4JBI - chains E and K of the 4 polymer chains in the assembly; structure by X-ray diffraction, 2.35 A resolution.

[Chain E (and K)]
Molecule: Alcohol dehydrogenase (Zinc)
From: Pyrobaculum aerophilum
Notes: EC 1.1.1.1; chain K of this document is another copy of the same molecule, construct and numbering; everything in this record applies to it too
Reference sequence: Q8ZUP0 (Q8ZUP0_PYRAE); residue numbers follow UniProt; this construct covers 1-331
Amino-acid sequence (370 residues; row label = number of the first residue in the row; numbers below 1 keep their minus sign (Met-38 is residue -38)):
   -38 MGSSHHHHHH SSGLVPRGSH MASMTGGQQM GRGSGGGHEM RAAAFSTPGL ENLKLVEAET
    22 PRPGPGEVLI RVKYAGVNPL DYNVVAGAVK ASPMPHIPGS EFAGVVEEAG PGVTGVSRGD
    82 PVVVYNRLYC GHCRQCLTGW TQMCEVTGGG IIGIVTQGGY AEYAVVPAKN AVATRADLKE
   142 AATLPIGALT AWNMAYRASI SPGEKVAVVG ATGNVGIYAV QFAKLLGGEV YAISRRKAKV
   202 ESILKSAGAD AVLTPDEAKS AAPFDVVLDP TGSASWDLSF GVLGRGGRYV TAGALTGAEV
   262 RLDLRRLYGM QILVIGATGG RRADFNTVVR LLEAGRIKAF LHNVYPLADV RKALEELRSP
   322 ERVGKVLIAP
Disordered / not traced: -38 to -2
Construct notes: expression tag (-38 to 0)
Ion coordination: Zn2+: Cys91, Cys94, Cys97, Cys105
Residues lining bound ligands: NADPH (NDP; NADPH dihydro-nicotinamide-adenine-dinucleotide phosphate): Pro40, Arg88, Ile147, Thr151, Gly171, Thr173, Gly174, Asn175, Val176, Gly177, Ser195, Arg196, Arg197, Pro231, Thr232, Ser236, Ala253, Gly254, Ala255, Leu256, Thr257, Ala278, Thr279, Gly280, Arg323
Reported in the primary citation:
  - binding site for NADPH: Ala253, Arg323
  - binding site for NADPH: Asn39, Arg88 (from molecular simulation)
  - catalytic residues: Arg88 (proposed by the authors, not directly observed)

[Chain E / chain K interface]
Contacting residue pairs (83; chain E residue first):
  Gln96(E) - Arg246(K)
  Trp101(E) - Gln272(K)
  Gln103(E) - Gln272(K)
  Met104(E) - Arg246(K)  hydrogen bond (backbone-side chain)
  Met104(E) - Gly270(K)
  Met104(E) - Met271(K)
  Met104(E) - Gln272(K)
  Glu106(E) - Arg246(K)
  Asn154(E) - Gln272(K)
  Arg158(E) - Gln272(K)  hydrogen bond (side chain-backbone)
  Arg158(E) - Leu274(K)
  Gly233(E) - Leu265(K)
  Arg246(E) - Gln96(K)
  Arg246(E) - Met104(K)  hydrogen bond (side chain-backbone)
  Arg246(E) - Cys105(K)
  Tyr250(E) - Leu265(K)
  Thr252(E) - Tyr269(K)
  Ala253(E) - Tyr269(K)
  Gly254(E) - Tyr269(K)
  Ala255(E) - Arg266(K)
  Ala255(E) - Tyr269(K)
  Ala259(E) - Leu263(K)
  Ala259(E) - Asp264(K)
  Ala259(E) - Leu265(K)  hydrogen bond (backbone-backbone)
  Ala259(E) - Arg266(K)
  Glu260(E) - Arg262(K)
  Glu260(E) - Leu263(K)
  Val261(E) - Val261(K)
  Val261(E) - Arg262(K)
  Val261(E) - Leu263(K)  hydrogen bond (backbone-backbone)
  Val261(E) - Leu265(K)  hydrophobic
  Arg262(E) - Glu260(K)
  Arg262(E) - Val261(K)
  Leu263(E) - Ala259(K)
  Leu263(E) - Glu260(K)
  Leu263(E) - Val261(K)  hydrogen bond (backbone-backbone)
  Asp264(E) - Ala259(K)
  Leu265(E) - Gly233(K)
  Leu265(E) - Tyr250(K)
  Leu265(E) - Ala259(K)  hydrogen bond (backbone-backbone)
  Leu265(E) - Val261(K)  hydrophobic
  Arg266(E) - Ala259(K)
  Leu268(E) - Thr252(K)
  Leu268(E) - Val275(K)  hydrophobic
  Leu268(E) - Ile276(K)
  Leu268(E) - Gly277(K)
  Tyr269(E) - Thr252(K)
  Tyr269(E) - Ala253(K)
  Tyr269(E) - Gly254(K)
  Tyr269(E) - Ala255(K)
  Tyr269(E) - Gly277(K)
  Tyr269(E) - Ala278(K)
  Tyr269(E) - Thr279(K)
  Gly270(E) - Met104(K)
  Met271(E) - Met104(K)
  Gln272(E) - Trp101(K)
  Gln272(E) - Gln103(K)
  Gln272(E) - Met104(K)
  Gln272(E) - Asn154(K)
  Gln272(E) - Arg158(K)  hydrogen bond (backbone-side chain)
  Gln272(E) - Gly277(K)
  Gln272(E) - Ala278(K)
  Gln272(E) - Thr279(K)  hydrogen bond (side chain-backbone)
  Ile273(E) - Ile276(K)
  Ile273(E) - Gly277(K)  hydrogen bond (backbone-backbone)
  Leu274(E) - Arg158(K)
  Leu274(E) - Val275(K)
  Leu274(E) - Ile276(K)  hydrophobic
  Val275(E) - Leu263(K)  hydrophobic
  Val275(E) - Leu268(K)  hydrophobic
  Val275(E) - Ile273(K)
  Val275(E) - Leu274(K)
  Val275(E) - Val275(K)  hydrogen bond (backbone-backbone)
  Ile276(E) - Ile273(K)
  Ile276(E) - Leu274(K)  hydrophobic
  Gly277(E) - Leu268(K)
  Gly277(E) - Tyr269(K)
  Gly277(E) - Gln272(K)
  Gly277(E) - Ile273(K)  hydrogen bond (backbone-backbone)
  Ala278(E) - Tyr269(K)
  Ala278(E) - Gln272(K)
  Thr279(E) - Tyr269(K)
  Thr279(E) - Gln272(K)  hydrogen bond (backbone-side chain)
Other interface residues (no listed pair), chain E (38 interface residues in all): Cys105, Ser234, Trp237, Gly258
Other interface residues (no listed pair), chain K (39 interface residues in all): Glu106, Gly109, Ser234, Trp237, Gly258

[Summary]
38 residues of chain E face 39 of chain K across their interface; the contacts include 13 hydrogen bonds.
Polar contacts include Met104(E)-Arg246(K), Arg158(E)-Gln272(K) and Gln272(E)-Thr279(K). Bound to chain E:
NADPH. Cys91(E), Cys94(E), Cys97(E) and Cys105(E) coordinate Zn2+. The paper reports the catalytic residue
Arg88(E); a binding site for NADPH at Ala253(E), Arg323(E) and Asn39(E) among others.
Both chains are Alcohol dehydrogenase (Zinc) (Pyrobaculum aerophilum). Entry 4JBI (2.35A resolution structure
of NADPH bound thermostable alcohol dehydrogenase from Pyrobaculum aerophilum) was determined by X-ray
diffraction (same publication as 4JBG and 4JBH).
